Entry 8PTU (electron microscopy, 2.52 A resolution); this record covers chains A and C of the 6 polymer chains in the assembly.

# Chain A (and C)
Name: Type-1 fimbrial protein, A chain
Source organism: Escherichia coli
Notes: chain C of this document is another copy of the same molecule, construct and numbering; everything in this record applies to it too
UniProt: P04128 (FIMA1_ECOLI); residues -22 to 159 here correspond to UniProt positions 1-182 (UniProt number = residue number + 23)
Chain sequence (182 residues; each row starts with the number of its first residue; numbers below 1 keep their minus sign (Met-22 is residue -22)):
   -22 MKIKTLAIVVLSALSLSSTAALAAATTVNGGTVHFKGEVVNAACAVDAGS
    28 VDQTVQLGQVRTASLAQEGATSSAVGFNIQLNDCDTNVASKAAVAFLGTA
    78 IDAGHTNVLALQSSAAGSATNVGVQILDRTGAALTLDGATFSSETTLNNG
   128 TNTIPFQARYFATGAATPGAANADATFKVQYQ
Not modelled in the structure: -22 to 1
Disulfides: Cys21-Cys61

# Chain A / chain C interface
Residue-residue contacts (9):
  Ala22(A) with Ala93(C), hydrophobic
  Asp24(A) with Ser91(C)
  Ala25(A) with Ser91(C), hydrogen bond (backbone-side chain)
  Gln36(A) with Asn6(C), hydrogen bond (side chain-backbone); Gly7(C), hydrogen bond (side chain-backbone)
  Asn59(A) with Ser91(C); Ala93(C), hydrogen bond (side chain-backbone)
  Asp60(A) with Ala93(C); Gly94(C)
Other interface residues (no listed pair), chain C (6 interface residues in all): Val5

# Overview
Chain A and chain C each contribute 6 residues to their interface, with 4 hydrogen bonds. Among the polar
pairs are Ala25(A)-Ser91(C), Gln36(A)-Asn6(C) and Gln36(A)-Gly7(C).
Chain A and chain C are both Type-1 fimbrial protein, A chain (Escherichia coli); the structure, 2.5 A cryo-EM
structure of the in vitro FimD-catalyzed assembly of type 1 pilus rod, was determined by electron microscopy,
deposited together with 8PSV and 6Y7S.
